8JAW - chains B and I of the 12 polymer chains in the assembly; structure by electron microscopy, 2.51 A resolution.

[Chain B (and I)]
Molecule: Methylcrotonoyl-CoA carboxylase beta chain, mitochondrial
From: Homo sapiens
Notes: EC 6.4.1.4; chain I of this document is another copy of the same molecule, construct and numbering; everything in this record applies to it too
Reference sequence: Q9HCC0 (MCCB_HUMAN); residues 1-563 here = UniProt positions 1-563
Sequence (563 residues; row label = number of the first residue in the row):
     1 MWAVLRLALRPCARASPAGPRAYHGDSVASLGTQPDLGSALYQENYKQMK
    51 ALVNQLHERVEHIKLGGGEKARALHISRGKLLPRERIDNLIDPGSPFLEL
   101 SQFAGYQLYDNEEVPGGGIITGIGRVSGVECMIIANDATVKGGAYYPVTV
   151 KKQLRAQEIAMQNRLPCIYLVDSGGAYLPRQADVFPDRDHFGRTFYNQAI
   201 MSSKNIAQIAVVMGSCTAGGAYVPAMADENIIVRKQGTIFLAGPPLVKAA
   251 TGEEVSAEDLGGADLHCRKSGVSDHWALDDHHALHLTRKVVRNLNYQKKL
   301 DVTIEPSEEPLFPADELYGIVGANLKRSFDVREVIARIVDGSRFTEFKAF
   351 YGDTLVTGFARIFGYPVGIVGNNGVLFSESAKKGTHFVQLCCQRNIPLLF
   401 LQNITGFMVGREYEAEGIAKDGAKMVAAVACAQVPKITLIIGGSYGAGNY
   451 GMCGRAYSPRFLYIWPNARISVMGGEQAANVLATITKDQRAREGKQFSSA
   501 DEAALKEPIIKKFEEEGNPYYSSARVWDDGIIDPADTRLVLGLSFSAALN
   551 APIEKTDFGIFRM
Not modelled in the structure: 1-22
Residues lining bound ligands:
  - BTI (5-(hexahydro-2-oxo-1H-thieno[3,4-d]imidazol-6-yl)pentanal), molecule 1: L246, A249, A250
  - BTI, molecule 2: T405, G406, F407, V409, E476, Q477, N480
Curated features (UniProtKB/Swiss-Prot):
  - region: R343 to N372 (Acyl-CoA binding)
  - modified residue: K70 (N6-acetyllysine), K141 (N6-succinyllysine), K495 (N6-acetyllysine), K511 (N6-acetyllysine)
  - natural variant: S39 (S39F: In MCC2D), G68 (G68V: In MCC2D; uncertain significance), E99 (E99Q: In MCC2D), S101 (S101F: In MCC2D), G105 (G105R: In MCC2D; uncertain significance), G118 (deletion: In MCC2D), C131 (C131F: In MCC2D), T139 (T139I: In MCC2D), Y146 (Y146N: In MCC2D), K152 (K152T: In MCC2D), R155 (R155Q: In MCC2D; R155W: In MCC2D), N163 (N163D: In MCC2D; uncertain significance), 42 further natural variant entries in UniProt
Reported in the primary citation:
  - contacts within the chain: F240-L260 (hydrophobic contact), P244-V255 (hydrophobic contact), R268-W276 (cation-pi contact)
  - conformationally variable residues (loop rearrangement, order/disorder transition): A242 to L260, R411 to A415
  - binding site for BTI: L246, A249, A250, T405, F407, V409, E476
  - catalytic residues: F407, A447 (proposed by the authors, not directly observed)

[Interface between chain B and chain I]
Contacting residue pairs (34; chain B residue first):
  Y23(B) - D92(I)
  Y23(B) - S127(I)
  Y23(B) - G128(I)
  Y23(B) - R288(I)
  H24(B) - S127(I)
  H24(B) - R292(I)  hydrogen bond (backbone-side chain)
  D26(B) - R288(I)  salt bridge
  S27(B) - H285(I)
  V28(B) - H285(I)
  V28(B) - K289(I)
  T303(B) - N295(I)  hydrogen bond
  E305(B) - R292(I)  salt bridge
  T345(B) - K289(I)
  T345(B) - N293(I)
  E346(B) - H275(I)
  F347(B) - D274(I)
  K348(B) - G271(I)
  K348(B) - S273(I)
  K348(B) - D274(I)  hydrogen bond (backbone-backbone)
  F350(B) - R268(I)
  Y351(B) - C267(I)
  Y351(B) - R268(I)
  Y351(B) - K269(I)
  Y351(B) - G271(I)
  H386(B) - D228(I)
  Q393(B) - S202(I)  hydrogen bond (side chain-backbone)
  Q393(B) - N205(I)
  Q393(B) - D228(I)
  R394(B) - E229(I)  salt bridge
  R394(B) - N293(I)  hydrogen bond (side chain-backbone)
  R394(B) - L294(I)
  R394(B) - N295(I)  hydrogen bond (backbone-side chain)
  N395(B) - N295(I)  hydrogen bond (backbone-side chain)
  I396(B) - N293(I)
Other interface residues (no listed pair), chain B (22 interface residues in all): V302, F359, P366, L390
Other interface residues (no listed pair), chain I (25 interface residues in all): P93, W276, Y296, Q297

[Overview]
22 residues of chain B face 25 of chain I across their interface, with 7 hydrogen bonds and 3 salt bridges.
Polar contacts include D26(B)-R288(I), E305(B)-R292(I) and R394(B)-E229(I). Chain B binds compound BTI. From
the paper: catalytic residues F407(B) and A447(B); a binding site for BTI at L246(B), A249(B) and A250(B)
among others.
Chain B and chain I are both Methylcrotonoyl-CoA carboxylase beta chain, mitochondrial (Homo sapiens); the
structure, Human MCC in MCCD state, was determined by electron microscopy, deposited together with 7YBU, 8J4Z,
8J78, 8J7D, 8JAK, 8JXL and 3 further entries.
